PDB entry 8XXU | electron microscopy, 2.54 A resolution | chains C and E of the 5 polymer chains in the assembly

[Chain C]
Name: Guanine nucleotide-binding protein G(I)/G(S)/G(T) subunit beta-1
Source organism: Homo sapiens
Reference sequence: P62873 (GBB1_HUMAN); residues 2-340 here = UniProt positions 2-340
Sequence (345 residues; each row starts with the number of its first residue; numbers below 1 keep their minus sign (Met-4 is residue -4)):
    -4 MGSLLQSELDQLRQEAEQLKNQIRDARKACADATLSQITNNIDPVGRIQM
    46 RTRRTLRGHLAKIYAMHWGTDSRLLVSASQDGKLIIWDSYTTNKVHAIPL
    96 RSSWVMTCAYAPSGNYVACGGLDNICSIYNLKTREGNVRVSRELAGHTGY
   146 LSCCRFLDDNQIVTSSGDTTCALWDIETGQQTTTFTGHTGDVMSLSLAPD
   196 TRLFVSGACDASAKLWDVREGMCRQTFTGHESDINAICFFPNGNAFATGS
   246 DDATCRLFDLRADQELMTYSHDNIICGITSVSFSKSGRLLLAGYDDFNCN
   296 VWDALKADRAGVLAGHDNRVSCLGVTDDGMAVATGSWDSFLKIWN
Disordered / not traced: -4 to 3
Differences from the reference sequence: initiating methionine (-4); expression tag (-3 to 1)
Swiss-Prot annotation at these positions:
  - modified residue: Ser2 (N-acetylserine), His266 (Phosphohistidine)
  - natural variant: Leu30 (L30F: In MRD42; uncertain significance), Arg52 (R52G: In MRD42), Gly64 (G64V: In MRD42), Asp76 (D76E: In MRD42; D76G: In MRD42), Gly77 (G77S: In MRD42), Lys78 (K78R: In MRD42), Ile80 (I80N: In MRD42; I80T: In MRD42), His91 (H91R: In MRD42; uncertain significance), Ala92 (A92T: In MRD42), Pro94 (P94S: In MRD42), Leu95 (L95P: In MRD42), Arg96 (R96L: In MRD42), 5 further natural variant entries in UniProt

[Chain E]
Name: scFv16
Source organism: Mus musculus
Notes: antibody fragment or engineered binder
Sequence (248 residues; each row starts with the number of its first residue; note: 16 numbers in that range are skipped by the numbering (no residue carries them; nothing is unmodelled there); a row labelled like 120A-120Q holds insertion residues (120A, then the next letters in order)):
     1 MVQLVESGGGLVQPGGSRKLSCSASGFAFSSFGMHWVRQAPEKGLEWVAY
    51 ISSGSGTIYYADTVKGRFTISRDDPKNTLFLQMTSLRSEDTAMYYCVRSI
   101 YYYGSSPFDFWGQGTTLTVS
120A-120Q AGGGGSGGGGSGGGGSA
   137 DIVMTQATSSVPVTPGESVSISCRSSKSLLHSNGNTYLYWFLQRPGQSPQ
   187 LLIYRMSNLASGVPDRFSGSGSGTAFTLTISRLEAEDVGVYYCMQHLEYP
   237 LTFGAGTKLEL
Disordered / not traced: 1, 120A-120Q

[Interface between chain C and chain E]
Pairs across the interface (13; chain C residue first):
  Asp66(C) - Tyr103(E)
  Arg68(C) - Tyr103(E)
  Leu69(C) - Tyr103(E)  hydrophobic
  Asp83(C) - Tyr103(E)
  Val90(C) - Tyr102(E)  hydrophobic
  Val90(C) - Tyr103(E)
  His91(C) - Tyr102(E)
  Arg129(C) - Val2(E)
  Arg129(C) - Ser197(E)  hydrogen bond
  Glu130(C) - Gly26(E)
  Glu130(C) - Phe27(E)
  Glu130(C) - Ala28(E)  hydrogen bond (backbone-backbone)
  Gly131(C) - Phe32(E)
Interface residues without a listed pair, chain C (10 interface residues in all): Asn132
Interface residues without a listed pair, chain E (10 interface residues in all): Arg98, Asp109

[Summary]
The chain C/chain E interface involves 10 residues from each chain; the contacts include 2 hydrogen bonds.
Among the polar pairs are Arg129(C)-Ser197(E) and Glu130(C)-Ala28(E).
Here chain C is Guanine nucleotide-binding protein G(I)/G(S)/G(T) subunit beta-1 (Homo sapiens) and chain E is
scFv16 (Mus musculus). Entry 8XXU (Cryo-EM Structure of the Prostaglandin D2 Receptor 2 Coupled to G Protein)
was determined by electron microscopy, deposited together with 8XXV and 9IYB.
